PDB entry 8D8L | electron microscopy, 2.60 A resolution | chains O and a of the 35 polymer chains in the assembly

== Chain O ==
Protein: 37S ribosomal protein S28, mitochondrial
From: Saccharomyces cerevisiae
UniProt: P21771 (RT28_YEAST); residue numbers follow UniProt; this construct covers 1-286
Sequence (286 residues; row label = number of the first residue in the row):
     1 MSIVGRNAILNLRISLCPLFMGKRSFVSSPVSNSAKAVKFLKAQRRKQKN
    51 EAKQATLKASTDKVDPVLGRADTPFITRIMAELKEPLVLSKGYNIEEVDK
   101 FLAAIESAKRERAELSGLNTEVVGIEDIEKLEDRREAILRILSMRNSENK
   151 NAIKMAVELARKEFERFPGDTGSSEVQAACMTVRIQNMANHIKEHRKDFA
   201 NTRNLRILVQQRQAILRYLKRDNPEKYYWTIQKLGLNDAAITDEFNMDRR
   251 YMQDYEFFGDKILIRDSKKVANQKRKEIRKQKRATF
Unresolved in the structure: 1-33, 113-127, 259-286

== Chain a ==
Molecule: 15S ribosomal RNA
From: Saccharomyces cerevisiae
Sequence (1713 nucleotides; numbered -63 to 1649; the number before each row is that of its first residue; numbers below 1 keep their minus sign (U-63 is residue -63)):
   -63 UUUUAUAUAAUAAUAAUAAUAUAUAUAUAUAUAUAUUAUUAUAUUAGUUA
   -13 UAUAAUAAGGAAAAGUAAAAAAUUUAUAAGAAUAUGAUGUUGGUUCAGAU
    37 UAAGCGCUAAAUAAGGACAUGACACAUGCGAAUCAUACGUUUAUUAUUGA
    87 UAAGAUAAUAAAUAUGUGGUGUAAACGUGAGUAAUUUUAUUAGGAAUUAA
   137 UGAACUAUAGAAUAAGCUAAAUACUUAAUAUAUUAUUAUAUAAAAAUAAU
   187 UUAUAUAAUAAAAAGGAUAUAUAUAUAAUAUAUAUUUAUCUAUAGUCAAG
   237 CCAAUAAUGGUUUAGGUAGUAGGUUUAUUAAGAGUUAAACCUAGCCAACG
   287 AUCCAUAAUCGAUAAUGAAAGUUAGAACGAUCACGUUGACUCUGAAAUAU
   337 AGUCAAUAUCUAUAAGAUACAGCAGUGAGGAAUAUUGGACAAUGAUCGAA
   387 AGAUUGAUCCAGUUACUUAUUAGGAUGAUAUAUAAAAAUAUUUUAUUUUA
   437 UUUAUAAAUAUUAAAUAUUUAUAAUAAUAAUAAUAAUAAUAUAUAUAUAU
   487 AAAUUGAUUAAAAAUAAAAUCCAUAAAUAAUUAAAAUAAUGAUAUUAAUU
   537 ACCAUAUAUAUUUUUAUAUGGAUAUAUAUAUUAAUAAUAAUAUUAAUUUU
   587 AUUAUUAUUAAUAAUAUAUUUUAAUAGUCCUGACUAAUAUUUGUGCCAGC
   637 AGUCGCGGUAACACAAAGAGGGCGAGCGUUAAUCAUAAUGGUUUAAAGGA
   687 UCCGUAGAAUGAAUUAUAUAUUAUAAUUUAGAGUUAAUAAAAUAUAAUUA
   737 AAGAAUUAUAAUAGUAAAGAUGAAAUAAUAAUAAUAAUUAUAAGACUAAU
   787 AUAUGUGAAAAUAUUAAUUAAAUAUUAACUGACAUUGAGGGAUUAAAACU
   837 AGAGUAGCGAAACGGAUUCGAUACCCGUGUAGUUCUAGUAGUAAACUAUG
   887 AAUACAAUUAUUUAUAAUAUAUAUUAUAUAUAAAUAAUAAAUGAAAAUGA
   937 AAGUAUUCCACCUGAAGAGUACGUUAGCAAUAAUGAAACUCAAAACAAUA
   987 GACGGUUACAGACUUAAGCAGUGGAGCAUGUUAUUUAAUUCGAUAAUCCA
  1037 CGACUAACCUUACCAUAUUUUGAAUAUUAUAAUAAUUAUUAUAAUUAUUA
  1087 UAUUACAGGCGUUACAUUGUUGUCUUUAGUUCGUGCUGCAAAGUUUUAGA
  1137 UUAAGUUCAUAAACGAACAAAACUCCAUAUAUAUAAUUUUAAUUAUAUAU
  1187 AAUUUUAUAUUAUUUAUUAAUAUAAAGAAAGGAAUUAAGACAAAUCAUAA
  1237 UGAUCCUUAUAAUAUGGGUAAUAGACGUGCUAUAAUAAAAUGAUAAUAAA
  1287 AUUAUAUAAAAUAUAUUUAAUUAUAUUUAAUUAAUAAUAUAAAACAUUUU
  1337 AAUUUUUAAUAUAUUUUUUUAUUAUAUAUUAAUAUGAAUUAUAAUCUGAA
  1387 AUUCGAUUAUAUGAAAAAAGAAUUGCUAGUAAUACGUAAAUUAGUAUGUU
  1437 ACGGUGAAUAUUCUAACUGUUUCGCACUAAUCACUCAUCACGCGUUGAAA
  1487 CAUAUUAUUAUCUUAUUAUUUAUAUAAUAUUUUUUAAUAAAUAUUAAUAA
  1537 UUAUUAAUUUAUAUUUAUUUAUAUCAGAAAUAAUAUGAAUUAAUGCGAAG
  1587 UUGAAAUACAGUUACCGUAGGGGAACCUGCGGUGGGCUUAUAAAUAUCUU
  1637 AAAUAUUCUUACA
Unresolved in the structure: -63 to 12, 86-88, 167-171, 211-213, 421-477, 546-549, 564-599, 705-707, 906-910, 1075-1077, 1362-1366, 1529-1535
Ion coordination: Mg2+ site 1 near A33 (its only coordinating residue here); Mg2+ site 2: A55, G115; Mg2+ site 3 near A110 (its only coordinating residue here); Mg2+ site 4: G115, A294; Mg2+ site 5: A116, G117, A294; Mg2+ site 6 near A159 (its only coordinating residue here); Mg2+ site 7: U247, A287, U288; Mg2+ site 8 near U256 (its only coordinating residue here); Mg2+ site 9: G259 (shared with 1 residue of chain Q); Mg2+ site 10 near G270 (its only coordinating residue here); Mg2+ site 11: A312, A313; Mg2+ site 12 near A313 (its only coordinating residue here); 32 more Mg2+ sites not listed

== Chain O / chain a interface ==
Residue-residue contacts (100):
  Ser34(O) - U1497(a)  hydrogen bond to the phosphate
  Ser34(O) - U1558(a)  phosphate contact
  Ala35(O) - U1558(a)  phosphate contact
  Ala35(O) - A1559(a)  phosphate contact
  Lys36(O) - U1497(a)  phosphate contact
  Lys36(O) - A1559(a)  salt bridge to the phosphate
  Lys36(O) - U1560(a)  salt bridge to the phosphate
  Ala37(O) - A1496(a)  sugar contact
  Ala37(O) - U1497(a)  phosphate contact
  Lys39(O) - A274(a)  salt bridge to the phosphate
  Phe40(O) - A1496(a)  base contact
  Leu41(O) - A1496(a)  base contact
  Lys42(O) - C276(a)  salt bridge to the phosphate
  Ala43(O) - A254(a)  hydrogen bond to the sugar
  Ala43(O) - G255(a)  phosphate contact
  Arg46(O) - G255(a)  hydrogen bond to the base
  Arg46(O) - U256(a)  hydrogen bond to the base
  Arg46(O) - A257(a)  base contact
  Arg46(O) - G258(a)  base contact
  Arg46(O) - C277(a)  base contact
  Arg46(O) - U278(a)  hydrogen bond to the base
  Arg46(O) - A279(a)  base contact
  Lys47(O) - A254(a)  base contact
  Asn50(O) - A254(a)  hydrogen bond to the base
  Asn50(O) - A279(a)  hydrogen bond to the sugar
  Asn50(O) - G280(a)  base contact
  Lys53(O) - A279(a)  salt bridge to the phosphate
  Lys53(O) - G280(a)  salt bridge to the phosphate
  Gln54(O) - A279(a)  hydrogen bond to the sugar
  Gln54(O) - G280(a)  hydrogen bond to the phosphate
  Leu57(O) - G280(a)  phosphate contact
  Glu148(O) - U805(a)  phosphate contact
  Asn149(O) - U805(a)  hydrogen bond to the phosphate
  Asn149(O) - A806(a)  hydrogen bond to the phosphate
  Lys154(O) - A722(a)  sugar contact
  Lys154(O) - A723(a)  salt bridge to the phosphate
  Val157(O) - U721(a)  phosphate contact
  Arg161(O) - U721(a)  hydrogen bond to the sugar
  Arg166(O) - U816(a)  hydrogen bond to the phosphate
  Arg166(O) - G817(a)  salt bridge to the phosphate
  Phe167(O) - C815(a)  phosphate contact
  Phe167(O) - U816(a)  phosphate contact
  Gly169(O) - A814(a)  sugar contact
  Gly169(O) - C815(a)  sugar contact
  Asp170(O) - C815(a)  hydrogen bond to the sugar
  Thr171(O) - U720(a)  hydrogen bond to the sugar
  Thr171(O) - U721(a)  sugar contact
  Thr171(O) - A814(a)  base contact
  Thr171(O) - C815(a)  hydrogen bond to the sugar
  Gly172(O) - G719(a)  base contact
  Gly172(O) - C815(a)  hydrogen bond to the sugar
  Gly172(O) - U816(a)  sugar contact
  Ser173(O) - U816(a)  hydrogen bond to the sugar
  Gln177(O) - G719(a)  hydrogen bond to the sugar
  Gln177(O) - U720(a)  sugar contact
  Cys180(O) - U721(a)  sugar contact
  Met181(O) - U720(a)  sugar contact
  Arg184(O) - U720(a)  phosphate contact
  Arg184(O) - U721(a)  salt bridge to the phosphate
  Asn187(O) - A806(a)  hydrogen bond to the phosphate
  Met188(O) - A806(a)  sugar contact
  His191(O) - U805(a)  hydrogen bond to the sugar
  His191(O) - A806(a)  sugar contact
  His195(O) - A733(a)  hydrogen bond to the sugar
  His195(O) - U734(a)  hydrogen bond to the sugar
  Lys197(O) - A733(a)  sugar contact
  Lys197(O) - A873(a)  salt bridge to the phosphate
  Lys197(O) - G874(a)  salt bridge to the phosphate
  Asp198(O) - A732(a)  hydrogen bond to the sugar
  Asp198(O) - A733(a)  sugar contact
  Phe199(O) - U829(a)  phosphate contact
  Phe199(O) - U830(a)  phosphate contact
  Ala200(O) - A732(a)  sugar contact
  Asn201(O) - A732(a)  base contact
  Asn201(O) - A806(a)  hydrogen bond to the sugar
  Asn201(O) - A807(a)  sugar contact
  Arg203(O) - C688(a)  hydrogen bond to the sugar
  Arg203(O) - A794(a)  salt bridge to the phosphate
  Asn204(O) - A807(a)  sugar contact
  Arg206(O) - A828(a)  sugar contact
  Ile207(O) - C689(a)  sugar contact
  Gln210(O) - C689(a)  hydrogen bond to the sugar
  Gln210(O) - G690(a)  sugar contact
  Gln211(O) - G719(a)  hydrogen bond to the phosphate
  Gln211(O) - U720(a)  hydrogen bond to the phosphate
  Ala214(O) - C819(a)  sugar contact
  Ile215(O) - C819(a)  sugar contact
  Arg217(O) - U691(a)  salt bridge to the phosphate
  Tyr218(O) - G817(a)  sugar contact
  Tyr218(O) - A818(a)  hydrogen bond to the phosphate
  Tyr218(O) - C819(a)  sugar contact
  Arg221(O) - C819(a)  salt bridge to the phosphate
  Glu244(O) - U691(a)  sugar contact
  Glu244(O) - G825(a)  hydrogen bond to the base
  Asn246(O) - G826(a)  hydrogen bond to the base
  Asn246(O) - G827(a)  sugar contact
  Asp248(O) - G827(a)  phosphate contact
  Asp248(O) - A828(a)  phosphate contact
  Arg249(O) - A828(a)  salt bridge to the phosphate
  Arg249(O) - U829(a)  salt bridge to the phosphate
Interface residues without a listed pair, chain O (61 interface residues in all): Gln44, Lys49, Glu51, Lys150, Ile153, Asp222
Interface residues without a listed pair, chain a (47 interface residues in all): A820

== In short ==
61 residues of chain O face 47 of chain a across their interface; the contacts include 32 hydrogen bonds and
16 salt bridges. Among the polar pairs are Arg46(O)-G255(a), Arg46(O)-U256(a) and Arg46(O)-U278(a). A55(a) and
G115(a) coordinate Mg2+ site 2.
Chain O is 37S ribosomal protein S28, mitochondrial and chain a is 15S ribosomal RNA, both from Saccharomyces
cerevisiae; the structure, Yeast mitochondrial small subunit assembly intermediate (State 3), was determined
by electron microscopy, deposited together with 8D8J and 8D8K.
